Entry 8XGR (electron microscopy, 3.20 A resolution); this record covers chains G and N of the 5 polymer chains in the assembly.

== Chain G ==
Protein: Guanine nucleotide-binding protein G(I)/G(S)/G(O) subunit gamma-2, eGt-alpha
From: Bos taurus
Reference sequence: P63212 (GBG2_BOVIN); residues 1-71 carry their UniProt numbers (71 of 425 residues fall inside the UniProt entry; the rest is not from it)
Sequence (434 residues; row label = number of the first residue in the row):
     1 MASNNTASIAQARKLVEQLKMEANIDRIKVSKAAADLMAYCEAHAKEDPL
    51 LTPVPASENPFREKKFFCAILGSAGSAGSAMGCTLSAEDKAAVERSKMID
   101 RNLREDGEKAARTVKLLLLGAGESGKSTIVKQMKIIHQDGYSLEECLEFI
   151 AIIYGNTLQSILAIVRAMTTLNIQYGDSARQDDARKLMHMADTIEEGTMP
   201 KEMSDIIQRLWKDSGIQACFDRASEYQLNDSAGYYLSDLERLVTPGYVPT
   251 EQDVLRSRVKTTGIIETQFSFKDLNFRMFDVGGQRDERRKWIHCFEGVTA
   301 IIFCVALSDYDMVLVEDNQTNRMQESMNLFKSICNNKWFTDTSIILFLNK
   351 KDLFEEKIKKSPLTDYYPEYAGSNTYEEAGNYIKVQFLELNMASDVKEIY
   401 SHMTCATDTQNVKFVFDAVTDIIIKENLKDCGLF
Unresolved in the structure: 1-8, 62-86, 133-263, 310-321
Sequence notes: linker (72-80)
UniProt features mapped onto this chain:
  - modified residue: Ala2 (N-acetylalanine), Cys68 (Cysteine methyl ester)
  - lipidation: Cys68 (S-geranylgeranyl cysteine)

== Chain N ==
Protein: Camelid antibody VHH fragment
From: Lama glama
Notes: antibody fragment or engineered binder
Sequence (161 residues; row label = number of the first residue in the row; numbers below 1 keep their minus sign (Met-22 is residue -22)):
   -22 MKYLLPTAAAGLLLLAAQPAMAMQVQLQESGGGLVQPGGSLRLSCAASGF
    28 TFSNYKMNWVRQAPGKGLQWVSDISQSGASISYTGSVKGRFTISRDDAKN
    78 TLYLQMNSLKPADTAVYYCARCPAPFTRDCFDVTSTAYAYRGQGTQVTVS
   128 SHHHHHHEPEA
Unresolved in the structure: -22 to 0, 129-138
Disulfide bonds: Cys22-Cys96, Cys99-Cys107

== Interface between chain G and chain N ==
Contacting residue pairs (32; chain G residue first):
  Asp286(G) with Asp109(N); Ser112(N); Thr113(N)
  Glu287(G) with Asp109(N); Ser112(N); Thr113(N); Ala114(N)
  Arg288(G) with Phe108(N); Asp109(N), hydrogen bond (backbone-side chain)
  Arg289(G) with Pro100(N); Asp109(N), hydrogen bond (backbone-side chain); Tyr115(N)
  Ile292(G) with Phe108(N), hydrophobic
  Arg322(G) with Gly42(N), hydrogen bond (side chain-backbone); Lys43(N); Gly44(N)
  Gln324(G) with Leu45(N); Gln46(N), hydrogen bond
  Asn328(G) with Leu45(N), hydrogen bond (side chain-backbone); Trp47(N); Thr111(N), hydrogen bond
  Lys331(G) with Trp47(N); Ser59(N)
  Ser332(G) with Cys107(N); Phe108(N)
  Asn336(G) with Asp106(N); Phe108(N)
  Lys337(G) with Asp106(N), salt bridge
  Tyr366(G) with Lys43(N), hydrogen bond (backbone-side chain)
  Tyr370(G) with Arg67(N)
  Glu389(G) with Gly62(N); Lys65(N), salt bridge
Interface residues without a listed pair, chain G (19 interface residues in all): Ile333, Asn335, Tyr367, Leu390
Interface residues without a listed pair, chain N (22 interface residues in all): Asp50, Arg105

== In short ==
The interface between chain G and chain N involves 19 residues on one side and 22 on the other; the contacts
include 7 hydrogen bonds and 2 salt bridges. Among the polar pairs are Lys337(G)-Asp106(N), Glu389(G)-Lys65(N)
and Arg288(G)-Asp109(N).
Here chain G is Guanine nucleotide-binding protein G(I)/G(S)/G(O) subunit gamma-2, eGt-alpha (Bos taurus) and
chain N is Camelid antibody VHH fragment (Lama glama). Entry 8XGR (ETB-eGt complex bound to endothelin-1) was
determined by electron microscopy.
